PDB entry 6ILK | electron microscopy, 3.00 A resolution | chains A and D of the 5 polymer chains in the assembly

[Chain A]
Molecule: Capsid protein VP1
Source organism: Echovirus E6
Sequence (278 residues; row label = number of the first residue in the row):
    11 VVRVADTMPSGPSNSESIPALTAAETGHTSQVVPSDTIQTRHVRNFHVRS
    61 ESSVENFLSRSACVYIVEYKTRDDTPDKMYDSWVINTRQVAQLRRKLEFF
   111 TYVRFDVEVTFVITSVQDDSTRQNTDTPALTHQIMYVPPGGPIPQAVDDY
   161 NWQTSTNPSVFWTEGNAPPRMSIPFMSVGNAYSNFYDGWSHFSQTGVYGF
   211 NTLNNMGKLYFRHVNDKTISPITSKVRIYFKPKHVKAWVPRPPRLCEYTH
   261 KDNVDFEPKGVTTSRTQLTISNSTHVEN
Residues lining bound ligands: sphingosine (SPH): Ile95, Thr97, Arg98, Leu107, Phe115, Val117, Ile144, Tyr146, Pro168, Ser169, Val170, Met181, Ile183, Tyr192, Ser193, Asn194, Asn214, Met216, Leu219, Phe240

[Chain D]
Molecule: Capsid protein VP4
Source organism: Echovirus E6
Sequence (68 residues; numbered 1 to 68; the number before each row is that of its first residue):
     1 GAQVSTQKTGAHETSLSASGNSIIHYTNINYYKDAASNSANRQDFTQDPG
    51 KFTEPVKDIMVKSLPALN
Not modelled in the structure: 14-22

[How chain A and chain D interact]
Pairs across the interface (35; chain A residue first):
  Val12(A) with Phe45(D)
  Arg13(A) with Ala11(D)
  Ser27(A) with Ser63(D)
  Ile28(A) with Ser63(D), hydrogen bond (backbone-backbone); Pro65(D), hydrophobic
  Pro29(A) with Lys62(D)
  Ala33(A) with Leu67(D), hydrophobic
  Thr36(A) with Val56(D); Met60(D)
  Gly37(A) with Pro55(D)
  His38(A) with Glu54(D); Val56(D)
  Gln41(A) with Thr53(D); Glu54(D); Lys62(D)
  Asp46(A) with Lys62(D), salt bridge
  Phe56(A) with Ala11(D), hydrophobic
  Val58(A) with Phe45(D), hydrophobic
  Arg59(A) with Gln47(D), hydrogen bond
  Ser60(A) with Phe45(D)
  Glu65(A) with Ala40(D); Asn41(D)
  Asn66(A) with Arg42(D)
  Ser69(A) with Arg42(D), hydrogen bond (backbone-side chain)
  Asp116(A) with Ala36(D)
  Ser182(A) with Ala36(D)
  Pro184(A) with Ala36(D), hydrophobic
  Lys243(A) with Ala36(D), hydrogen bond (side chain-backbone); Asn38(D), hydrogen bond (side chain-backbone); Ala40(D)
  His244(A) with Ala35(D); Asn38(D), hydrogen bond (side chain-backbone); Ser39(D), hydrogen bond (side chain-backbone); Ala40(D)
  Pro250(A) with Phe52(D)
Other interface residues (no listed pair), chain A (30 interface residues in all): Glu26, Thr39, Val42, Val43, Ser63, Lys241
Other interface residues (no listed pair), chain D (24 interface residues in all): Lys8, Ser37, Asp44, Leu64

[In short]
Chain A and chain D form an interface of 30 and 24 residues respectively; the contacts include 7 hydrogen
bonds and 1 salt bridge. Polar contacts include Asp46(A)-Lys62(D), Arg59(A)-Gln47(D) and Ser69(A)-Arg42(D).
Chain A binds sphingosine.
Here chain A is Capsid protein VP1 and chain D is Capsid protein VP4, both from Echovirus E6. Entry 6ILK
(Cryo-EM structure of Echovirus 6 complexed with its attachment receptor CD55 at PH 7.4) was determined by
electron microscopy, deposited together with 6ILJ, 6ILL, 6ILM, 6ILN, 6ILO and 6ILP.
